5MFI - chains A and C of the 4 polymer chains in the assembly; structure by X-ray diffraction, 1.45 A resolution.

[Chain A]
Name: YIII(Dq.V2)4CqI
From: synthetic construct
Sequence (243 residues; numbered 8 to 250; the number before each row is that of its first residue):
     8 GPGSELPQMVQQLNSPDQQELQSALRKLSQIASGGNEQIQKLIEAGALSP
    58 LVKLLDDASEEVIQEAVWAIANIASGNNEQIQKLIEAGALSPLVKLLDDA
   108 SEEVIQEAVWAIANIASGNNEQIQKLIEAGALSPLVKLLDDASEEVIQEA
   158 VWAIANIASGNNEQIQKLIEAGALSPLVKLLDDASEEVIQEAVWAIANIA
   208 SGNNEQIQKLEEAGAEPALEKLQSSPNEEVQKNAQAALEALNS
Disordered / not traced: 8-11

[Chain C]
Name: (KR)4
Sequence (8 residues; row label = number of the first residue in the row):
     1 KRKRKRKR

[How chain A and chain C interact]
Residue-residue contacts (39):
  S82(A) - R6(C)
  G83(A) - R6(C)  hydrogen bond (backbone-side chain)
  N84(A) - R6(C)
  N85(A) - R6(C)  hydrogen bond
  I88(A) - R6(C)
  W117(A) - K7(C)
  N121(A) - K7(C)  hydrogen bond (side chain-backbone)
  A123(A) - R4(C)
  S124(A) - R4(C)
  S124(A) - K5(C)
  S124(A) - R6(C)  hydrogen bond
  G125(A) - R4(C)  hydrogen bond (backbone-side chain)
  G125(A) - R6(C)
  N126(A) - R4(C)
  N127(A) - R4(C)  hydrogen bond
  I130(A) - R4(C)
  E156(A) - K7(C)  salt bridge
  W159(A) - K5(C)  hydrogen bond (side chain-backbone)
  W159(A) - R6(C)
  W159(A) - K7(C)
  N163(A) - R4(C)
  N163(A) - K5(C)  hydrogen bond (side chain-backbone)
  A165(A) - R2(C)
  S166(A) - R2(C)
  S166(A) - K3(C)
  S166(A) - R4(C)  hydrogen bond
  G167(A) - R2(C)  hydrogen bond (backbone-side chain)
  G167(A) - R4(C)
  N168(A) - R2(C)
  N169(A) - R2(C)  hydrogen bond
  I172(A) - R2(C)
  W201(A) - K3(C)  hydrogen bond (side chain-backbone)
  W201(A) - K5(C)
  N205(A) - R2(C)
  N205(A) - K3(C)  hydrogen bond (side chain-backbone)
  S208(A) - K1(C)  hydrogen bond
  S208(A) - R2(C)  hydrogen bond
  G209(A) - R2(C)
  N240(A) - K3(C)  hydrogen bond
Interface residues without a listed pair, chain A (30 interface residues in all): A162, E198, E236
Interface residues without a listed pair, chain C (8 interface residues in all): R8

[Summary]
The interface between chain A and chain C involves 30 residues on one side and 8 on the other; the contacts
include 16 hydrogen bonds and 1 salt bridge. Among the polar pairs are E156(A)-K7(C), G83(A)-R6(C) and
N85(A)-R6(C).
Here chain A is YIII(Dq.V2)4CqI (synthetic construct) and chain C is (KR)4. Entry 5MFI (Designed armadillo
repeat protein YIII(Dq.V2)4CqI in complex with peptide (KR)4) was determined by X-ray diffraction (same
publication as 5MFF, 5MFG, 5MFH, 5MFJ and 5MFK).
